Entry 5JHS (X-ray diffraction, 3.00 A resolution); this record covers chains Q and R of the 28 polymer chains in the assembly.

== Chain Q ==
Name: Proteasome subunit alpha type-4
Organism: Saccharomyces cerevisiae (strain ATCC 204508 / S288c)
Notes: EC 3.4.25.1
UniProt: P40303 (PSA4_YEAST); residues -1 to 252 here correspond to UniProt positions 1-254 (UniProt number = residue number + 2)
Amino-acid sequence (254 residues; each row starts with the number of its first residue; numbers below 1 keep their minus sign (Met-1 is residue -1)):
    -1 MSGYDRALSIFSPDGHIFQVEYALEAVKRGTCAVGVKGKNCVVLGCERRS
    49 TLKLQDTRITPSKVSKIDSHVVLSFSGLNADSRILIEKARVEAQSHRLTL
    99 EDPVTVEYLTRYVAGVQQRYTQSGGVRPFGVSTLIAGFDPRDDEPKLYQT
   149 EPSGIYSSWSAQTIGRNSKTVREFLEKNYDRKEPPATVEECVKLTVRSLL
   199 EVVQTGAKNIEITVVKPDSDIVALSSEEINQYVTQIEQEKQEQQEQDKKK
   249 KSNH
Disordered / not traced: -1 to 0, 241-252
Curated features (UniProtKB/Swiss-Prot):
  - modified residue: Thr58 (Phosphothreonine)

== Chain R ==
Name: Proteasome subunit alpha type-5
Organism: Saccharomyces cerevisiae (strain ATCC 204508 / S288c)
Notes: EC 3.4.25.1
UniProt: P32379 (PSA5_YEAST); residues -7 to 252 here correspond to UniProt positions 1-260 (UniProt number = residue number + 8)
Amino-acid sequence (260 residues; numbered -7 to 252; the number before each row is that of its first residue; numbers below 1 keep their minus sign (Met-7 is residue -7)):
    -7 MFLTRSEYDRGVSTFSPEGRLFQVEYSLEAIKLGSTAIGIATKEGVVLGV
    43 EKRATSPLLESDSIEKIVEIDRHIGCAMSGLTADARSMIEHARTAAVTHN
    93 LYYDEDINVESLTQSVCDLALRFGEGASGEERLMSRPFGVALLIAGHDAD
   143 DGYQLFHAEPSGTFYRYNAKAIGSGSEGAQAELLNEWHSSLTLKEAELLV
   193 LKILKQVMEEKLDENNAQLSCITKQDGFKIYDNEKTAELIKELKEKEAAE
   243 SPEEADVEMS
Disordered / not traced: -7 to 0, 118-124, 243-252

== Chain Q / chain R interface ==
Pairs across the interface (63; chain Q residue first):
  Asp3(Q) with Glu117(R)
  Arg4(Q) with Asp1(R), salt bridge
  Ala5(Q) with Val4(R), hydrophobic; Glu117(R); Ser127(R)
  Ser7(Q) with Ser127(R); Arg128(R)
  Ile8(Q) with Asp1(R); Gln15(R)
  Phe9(Q) with Gln15(R); Tyr18(R), hydrophobic; Ser19(R); Leu73(R), hydrophobic; Arg128(R); Pro129(R); Gly131(R)
  Ser10(Q) with Tyr18(R)
  Pro11(Q) with Tyr18(R), hydrophobic; Glu21(R)
  Asp12(Q) with Glu21(R)
  Gly13(Q) with Tyr18(R); Glu21(R); Ala22(R)
  His14(Q) with Leu25(R)
  Ile15(Q) with Leu73(R), hydrophobic; Arg128(R)
  Lys35(Q) with Glu52(R), salt bridge
  Gln116(Q) with Ala75(R); Asp76(R); Arg128(R)
  Thr119(Q) with Arg128(R), hydrogen bond (backbone-side chain)
  Gln120(Q) with Met126(R); Ser127(R), hydrogen bond (backbone-backbone); Arg128(R); Phe130(R)
  Ser121(Q) with Ser127(R)
  Gly122(Q) with Ser127(R)
  Ser151(Q) with Ala75(R)
  Gly152(Q) with Ala75(R)
  Ile153(Q) with Thr74(R); Ala75(R)
  Ser155(Q) with Leu51(R); Ser55(R)
  Ser156(Q) with Leu51(R); Glu52(R), hydrogen bond (backbone-backbone); Ser55(R), hydrogen bond (backbone-side chain)
  Trp157(Q) with Thr47(R); Ser48(R); Leu50(R); Leu51(R); Glu52(R)
  Ser158(Q) with Leu50(R), hydrogen bond (backbone-backbone); Glu52(R), hydrogen bond
  Ala159(Q) with Leu50(R)
  Leu173(Q) with Leu50(R), hydrophobic
  Glu174(Q) with Ser48(R), hydrogen bond; Pro49(R); Leu50(R)
  Tyr177(Q) with Leu50(R), hydrophobic
  Arg179(Q) with Pro49(R), hydrogen bond (side chain-backbone); Leu50(R); Leu51(R), hydrogen bond (side chain-backbone); Glu52(R)
Also at the interface, not in a pair above, chain Q (31 interface residues in all): Arg170
Also at the interface, not in a pair above, chain R (28 interface residues in all): Ser53, Ser79

== In short ==
Chain Q and chain R form an interface of 31 and 28 residues respectively; the contacts include 9 hydrogen
bonds and 2 salt bridges. Polar pairs include Arg4(Q)-Asp1(R), Lys35(Q)-Glu52(R) and Thr119(Q)-Arg128(R).
Chain Q is Proteasome subunit alpha type-4 and chain R is Proteasome subunit alpha type-5, both from
Saccharomyces cerevisiae (strain ATCC 204508 / S288c); the structure, Yeast 20S proteasome in complex with the
peptidic epoxyketone inhibitor 15, was determined by X-ray diffraction together with 5JHR from the same study.
